Entry 5D4E (X-ray diffraction, 3.08 A resolution); this record covers chains F and H of the 8 polymer chains in the assembly.

# Chain F
Molecule: RNA polymerase sigma factor SigA
From: Thermus thermophilus (strain HB27 / ATCC BAA-163 / DSM 7039)
UniProt: Q72L95 (SIGA_THET2); numbering as in UniProt (aligned over 1-423)
Amino-acid sequence (443 residues; each row starts with the number of its first residue; numbers below 1 keep their minus sign (Met-19 is residue -19)):
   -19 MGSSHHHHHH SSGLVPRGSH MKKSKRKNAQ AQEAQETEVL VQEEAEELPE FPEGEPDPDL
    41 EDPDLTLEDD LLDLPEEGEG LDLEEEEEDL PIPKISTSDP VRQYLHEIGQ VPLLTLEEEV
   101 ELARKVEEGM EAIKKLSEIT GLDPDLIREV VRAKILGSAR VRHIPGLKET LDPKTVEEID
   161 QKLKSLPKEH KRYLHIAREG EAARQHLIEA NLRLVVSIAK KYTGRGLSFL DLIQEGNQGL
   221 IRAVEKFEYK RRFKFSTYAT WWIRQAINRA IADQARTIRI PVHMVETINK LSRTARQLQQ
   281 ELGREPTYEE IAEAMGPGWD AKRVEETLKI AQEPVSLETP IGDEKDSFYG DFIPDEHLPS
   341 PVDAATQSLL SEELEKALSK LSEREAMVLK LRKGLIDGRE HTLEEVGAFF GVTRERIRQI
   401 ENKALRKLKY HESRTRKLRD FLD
Disordered / not traced: -19 to 77
Construct notes: initiating methionine (-19); expression tag (-18 to 0); conflict Thr46 (Ala in Q72L95)
UniProt features mapped onto this chain:
  - DNA-binding region: Leu383 to Asn402 (H-T-H motif)
  - region: Ser78 to Ile113 (Sigma-70 factor domain-1)
  - motif: Asp211 to Gln214 (Interaction with polymerase core subunit RpoC)
Bound ions: Mg2+: Ala292, Gly296, Trp299

# Chain H
Molecule: 27-nt DNA strand
Sequence (27 nucleotides; numbered 1 to 27; the number before each row is that of its first residue):
     1 TATAATGGGA GCTGTCACGG ATGCAGG
Disordered / not traced: 12-15, 26-27

# Interface between chain F and chain H
Contacting residue pairs (38; chain F residue first):
  Asp79(F) - DG8(H)  hydrogen bond to the base
  Val81(F) - DG8(H)  base contact
  Arg82(F) - DG8(H)  hydrogen bond to the base
  Leu85(F) - DG7(H)  base contact
  Leu85(F) - DG8(H)  base contact
  His86(F) - DG7(H)  base contact
  Gly89(F) - DG7(H)  base contact
  Leu93(F) - DT6(H)  base contact
  Ala190(F) - DT6(H)  base contact
  Asn191(F) - DT6(H)  hydrogen bond to the base
  Arg193(F) - DT6(H)  phosphate contact
  Arg193(F) - DG7(H)  salt bridge to the phosphate
  Leu194(F) - DA5(H)  sugar contact
  Leu194(F) - DT6(H)  hydrogen bond to the base
  Ser197(F) - DT6(H)  sugar contact
  Lys200(F) - DG8(H)  salt bridge to the phosphate
  Phe209(F) - DG8(H)  sugar contact
  Lys226(F) - DA2(H)  base contact
  Phe227(F) - DA2(H)  base contact
  Glu228(F) - DA2(H)  hydrogen bond to the base
  Arg231(F) - DA2(H)  hydrogen bond to the base
  Arg232(F) - DA4(H)  phosphate contact
  Phe233(F) - DA2(H)  base contact
  Phe233(F) - DT3(H)  sugar contact
  Phe233(F) - DA4(H)  phosphate contact
  Lys234(F) - DA4(H)  hydrogen bond to the phosphate
  Lys234(F) - DA5(H)  salt bridge to the phosphate
  Ser236(F) - DA4(H)  sugar contact
  Ser236(F) - DA5(H)  hydrogen bond to the phosphate
  Thr237(F) - DA2(H)  phosphate contact
  Thr237(F) - DT3(H)  phosphate contact
  Thr237(F) - DA4(H)  hydrogen bond to the phosphate
  Thr237(F) - DA5(H)  base contact
  Tyr238(F) - DT1(H)  base contact
  Tyr238(F) - DA2(H)  stacking on the base
  Thr240(F) - DA5(H)  hydrogen bond to the base
  Trp241(F) - DT1(H)  sugar contact
  Trp242(F) - DT1(H)  base contact
Also at the interface, not in a pair above, chain F (32 interface residues in all): Ile88, Glu99, Leu192, Val196, Arg244
Also at the interface, not in a pair above, chain H (9 interface residues in all): DG9

# Summary
32 residues of chain F face 9 of chain H across their interface, with 10 hydrogen bonds, 3 salt bridges and 1
aromatic stacking contact. Polar pairs include Asp79(F)-DG8(H), Arg82(F)-DG8(H) and Asn191(F)-DT6(H).
Ala292(F), Gly296(F) and Trp299(F) coordinate Mg2+.
Here chain F is RNA polymerase sigma factor SigA (Thermus thermophilus (strain HB27 / ATCC BAA-163 / DSM
7039)) and chain H is a 27-nt DNA strand. Entry 5D4E (Crystal structure of Thermus thermophilus product
complex for transcription initiation with 3'-dephosphate-CoA and CTP) was determined by X-ray diffraction
together with 5D4C and 5D4D from the same study.
